9E0N - chains A and C of the 55 polymer chains in the assembly; structure by electron microscopy, 3.24 A resolution.

== Chain A ==
Molecule: 23S rRNA
Organism: Mycolicibacterium smegmatis
Sequence (3120 nucleotides; row label = number of the first residue in the row):
     1 UAAGUGUUUA AGGGCGCAUG GUGGAUGCCU UGGCACUGGG AGCCGAUGAA GGACGUAGGA
    61 GGCUGCGAUA AGCCUCGGGG AGCUGUCAAC CGAGCGUUGA UCCGAGGAUG UCCGAAUGGG
   121 GAAACCCGGC ACGAGUGAUG UCGUGUCACC AGGCGCUGAA UAUAUAGGCG UCUGGGGGGA
   181 ACGCGGGGAA GUGAAACAUC UCAGUACCCG UAGGAAGAGA AAACAAAAUG UGAUUCCGUG
   241 AGUAGUGGCG AGCGAAAGCG GAGGAUGGCU AAACCGUAUG CAUGUGAUAC CGGGUAGGGG
   301 UUGUGUGUGC GGGGUUGUGG GACCUAUCUU UCCGGCUCUA CCUGGCUGGA GGGCAGUGAG
   361 AAAAUGUUGU GGUUAGCGGA AAUGGCUUGG GAUGGCCUGC CGUAGACGGU GAGAGCCCGG
   421 UACGUGAAAA CCCGACGUCU GUCUUGAUGG UGUUCCCGAG UAGCAGCGGG CCCGUGGAAU
   481 CUGCUGUGAA UCUGCCGGGA CCACCCGGUA AGCCUGAAUA CUUCCCAGUG ACCGAUAGCG
   541 GAUUAGUACC GUGAGGGAAU GGUGAAAAGU ACCCCGGGAG GGGAGUGAAA GAGUACCUGA
   601 AACCGUGCGC UUACAAUCCG UCAGAGCCCU CGACGUGUCG UGGGGUGAUG GCGUGCCUUU
   661 UGAAGAAUGA GCCUGCGAGU CAGGGACAUG UCGCGAGGUU AACCCGGGUG GGGUAGCCGC
   721 AGCGAAAGCG AGUCUGAAUA GGGCGUAUCC ACACAAGAGU GUGUGGUGUA GUGGUGUGUU
   781 CUGGACCCGA AGCGGAGUGA UCUACCCAUG GCCAGGGUGA AGCGCGGGUA AGACCGCGUG
   841 GAGGCCCGAA CCCACUUAGG UUGAAGACUG AGGGGAUGAG CUGUGGGUAG GGGUGAAAGG
   901 CCAAUCAAAC UCCGUGAUAG CUGGUUCUCC CCGAAAUGCA UUUAGGUGCA GCGUCGCAUG
   961 UUUCUUGCCG GAGGUAGAGC UACUGGAUGG CCGAUGGGCC CCACAGGGUU ACUGACGUCA
  1021 GCCAAACUCC GAAUGCCGGU AAGUCCAAGA GUGCGGCAGU GAGACGGCGG GGGAUAAGCU
  1081 CCGUGCGUCG AGAGGGAAAC AGCCCAGAUC GCCGGCUAAG GCCCCUAAGC GUGUGCUAAG
  1141 UGGAAAAGGA UGUGCAGUCG CGAAGACAAC CAGGAGGUUG GCUUAGAAGC AGCCACCCUU
  1201 GAAAGAGUGC GUAAUAGCUC ACUGGUCAAG UGAUUGUGCG CCGAUAAUGU AGCGGGGCUC
  1261 AAGCACACCG CCGAAGCCGC GGCAGCCAAC GUGUUGGCUG GGUAGGGGAG CGUCCUGCAU
  1321 CCGGUGAAGC CGCCGAGUGA UCGAGUGGUG GAGGGUGUGG GAGUGAGAAU GCAGGCAUGA
  1381 GUAGCGAUUA GGCAAGUGAG AACCUUGCCC GCCGAAAGAC CAAGGGUUCC UGGGCCAGGC
  1441 CAGUCCGCCC AGGGUGAGUC GGGACCUAAG GCGAGGCCGA CAGGCGUAGU CGAUGGACAA
  1501 CGGGUUGAUA UUCCCGUACC CGUGUAUGUG CGUCCAUGAU GAAUCAGCGG UACUAACCAU
  1561 CCAAAACCAC CGUGACCGCA CCUUUCGGGG UGUGGCGUUG GUGGGGCUGC AUGGGACCUU
  1621 CGUUGGUAGU AGUCAAGCGA UGGGGUGACG CAGGAAGGUA GCCGUACCGG UCAGUGGUAA
  1681 UACCGGGGUA AGCCUGUAGG GAGUCAGAUA GGUAAAUCCG UCUGGCAUAU AUCCUGAGAG
  1741 GUGAUGCAUA GCCGAGUGAG GCGAAUUCGG UGAUCCUAUG CUGCCGAGAA AAGCCUCUAG
  1801 CGAGGACAUA CACGGCCCGU ACCCCAAACC AACACAGGUG GUCAGGUAGA GAAUACUAAG
  1861 GCGUACGAGU GAACUAUGGU UAAGGAACUC GGCAAAAUGC CCCCGUAACU UCGGGAGAAG
  1921 GGGGACCCAC AUGGCGUGUA AGCCUUUACG GCCCAAGCGU GAGUGGGUGG CACAAACCAG
  1981 UGAGAAGCGA CUGUUUACUA AAAACACAGG UCCGUGCGAA GUCGCAAGAC GAUGUAUACG
  2041 GACUGACGCC UGCCCGGUGC UGGAAGGUUA AGAGGACCCG UUAACUCCCU UUGGGGGUGA
  2101 AGCGGAGAAU UUAAGCCCCA GUAAACGGCG GUGGUAACUA UAACCAUCCU AAGGUAGCGA
  2161 AAUUCCUUGU CGGGUAAGUU CCGACCUGCA CGAAUGGCGU AACGACUUCU CAACUGUCUC
  2221 AACCAUAGAC UCGGCGAAAU UGCACUACGA GUAAAGAUGC UCGUUACGCG CGGCAGGACG
  2281 AAAAGACCCC GGGACCUUCA CUACAACUUG GUAUUGGUGC UCGAUACGGU UUGUGUAGGA
  2341 UAGGUGGGAG ACUGUGAAGC UCACACGCCA GUGUGGGUGG AGUCGUUGUU GAAAUACCAC
  2401 UCUGAUCGUA UUGGGCCUCU AACCUCGGAC CGUAUAUCCG GUUCAGGGAC AGUGCCUGGU
  2461 GGGUAGUUUA ACUGGGGCGG UUGCCUCCUA AAAUGUAACG GAGGCGCCCA AAGGUUCCCU
  2521 CAACCUGGAC GGCAAUCAGG UGUUGAGUGU AAGUGCACAA GGGAGCUUGA CUGCGAGACG
  2581 GACAUGUCGA GCAGGGACGA AAGUCGGGAC UAGUGAUCCG GCACCUCUGA GUGGAAGGGG
  2641 UGUCGCUCAA CGGAUAAAAG GUACCCCGGG GAUAACAGGC UGAUCUUCCC CAAGAGUCCA
  2701 UAUCGACGGG AUGGUUUGGC ACCUCGAUGU CGGCUCGUCG CAUCCUGGGG CUGGAGCAGG
  2761 UCCCAAGGGU UGGGCUGUUC GCCCAUUAAA GCGGCACGCG AGCUGGGUUU AGAACGUCGU
  2821 GAGACAGUUC GGUCUCUAUC CGCCGCGCGC GUCAGAAGCU UGAGGAAACC UGUCCCUAGU
  2881 ACGAGAGGAC CGGGACGGAC GAACCUCUGG UAUACCAGUU GUCCCACCAG GGGCACGGCU
  2941 GGAUAGCCAC GUUCGGACAG GAUAACCGCU GAAAGCAUCU AAGCGGGAAA CCUCUUCCAA
  3001 GACCAGGCUU CUCACCCUCU AGGAGGGAUA AGGCCCCCCG CAGACCACGG GAUUGAUAGA
  3061 CCAGACCUGG AAGCCUAGUA AUAGGUGCAG GGAACUGGCA CUAACCGGCC GAAAACUUAC
Disordered / not traced: 1, 340-344, 634-637, 1004-1005, 1756-1757, 1946-1948, 3120
Bound ions: Mg2+ site 1 near U117 (its only coordinating residue here); Mg2+ site 2: A194, A196, C197; Mg2+ site 3: G217, G219; Mg2+ site 4 near G541 (its only coordinating residue here); Mg2+ site 5 near A666 (its only coordinating residue here); Mg2+ site 6: U668, A2727; Mg2+ site 7: C845, C846, A876; Mg2+ site 8 near A876 (its only coordinating residue here); Mg2+ site 9: G933, G1302; Mg2+ site 10 near U937 (its only coordinating residue here); Mg2+ site 11 near G946 (its only coordinating residue here); Mg2+ site 12 near G977 (its only coordinating residue here); 41 more Mg2+ sites not listed
What the authors report for this chain:
  - conformationally variable residues (loop rearrangement): A2136 to U2139

== Chain C ==
Molecule: Large ribosomal subunit protein uL2
Organism: Mycolicibacterium smegmatis
Reference sequence: A0QSD4 (RL2_MYCS2); numbering as in UniProt (aligned over 1-278)
Sequence (278 residues; each row starts with the number of its first residue):
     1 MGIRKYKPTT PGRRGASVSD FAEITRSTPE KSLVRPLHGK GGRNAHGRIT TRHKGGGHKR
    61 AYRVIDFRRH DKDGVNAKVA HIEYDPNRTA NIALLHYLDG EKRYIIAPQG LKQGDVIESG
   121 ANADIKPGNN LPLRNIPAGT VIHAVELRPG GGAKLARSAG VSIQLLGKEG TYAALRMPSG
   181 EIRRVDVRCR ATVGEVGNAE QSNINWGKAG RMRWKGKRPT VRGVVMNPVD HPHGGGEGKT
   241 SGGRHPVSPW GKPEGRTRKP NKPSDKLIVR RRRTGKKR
Disordered / not traced: 1-2, 276-278
Bound ions: Mg2+: Arg222 (shared with G2045(A) of chain A)

== Interface between chain A and chain C ==
Residue-residue contacts (266; chain A residue first):
  C805(A) - Arg43(C)  hydrogen bond to the sugar
  C805(A) - Ile49(C)  sugar contact
  C805(A) - Arg218(C)  hydrogen bond to the phosphate
  C806(A) - Lys40(C)  sugar contact
  C806(A) - Gly41(C)  sugar contact
  C806(A) - Arg43(C)  hydrogen bond to the sugar
  C806(A) - Gly55(C)  phosphate contact
  C806(A) - Gly56(C)  phosphate contact
  C806(A) - Arg218(C)  salt bridge to the phosphate
  C807(A) - His38(C)  sugar contact
  C807(A) - Gly39(C)  sugar contact
  C807(A) - Gly55(C)  phosphate contact
  C807(A) - Gly56(C)  phosphate contact
  C807(A) - Gly57(C)  phosphate contact
  A808(A) - His38(C)  phosphate contact
  A808(A) - Gly39(C)  hydrogen bond to the phosphate
  U809(A) - Lys59(C)  salt bridge to the phosphate
  A820(A) - Lys7(C)  phosphate contact
  A821(A) - Arg4(C)  hydrogen bond to the sugar
  A821(A) - Lys7(C)  salt bridge to the phosphate
  G843(A) - Thr9(C)  base contact
  G843(A) - Thr10(C)  hydrogen bond to the phosphate
  G843(A) - Arg13(C)  phosphate contact
  G844(A) - Thr10(C)  hydrogen bond to the phosphate
  G844(A) - Gly12(C)  phosphate contact
  G844(A) - Arg13(C)  salt bridge to the phosphate
  G844(A) - Lys208(C)  salt bridge to the phosphate
  G844(A) - Ala209(C)  base contact
  G844(A) - Gly210(C)  hydrogen bond to the base
  A879(A) - Lys208(C)  salt bridge to the phosphate
  A879(A) - Gly210(C)  sugar contact
  A879(A) - Arg213(C)  hydrogen bond to the base
  A879(A) - Trp214(C)  hydrogen bond to the phosphate
  G887(A) - Arg43(C)  base contact
  G887(A) - Gly47(C)  sugar contact
  U888(A) - His46(C)  sugar contact
  U888(A) - Gly47(C)  sugar contact
  U888(A) - Arg48(C)  sugar contact
  A889(A) - Arg48(C)  salt bridge to the phosphate
  G890(A) - Arg48(C)  salt bridge to the phosphate
  G892(A) - Arg48(C)  hydrogen bond to the phosphate
  G893(A) - Arg48(C)  salt bridge to the phosphate
  U894(A) - Arg48(C)  phosphate contact
  U894(A) - Ile49(C)  hydrogen bond to the phosphate
  G895(A) - Ile49(C)  phosphate contact
  G895(A) - Arg218(C)  salt bridge to the phosphate
  G895(A) - Asn227(C)  base contact
  G895(A) - Asp230(C)  hydrogen bond to the base
  A896(A) - Arg213(C)  base contact
  A896(A) - Arg218(C)  salt bridge to the phosphate
  A896(A) - Pro219(C)  sugar contact
  A896(A) - Val221(C)  sugar contact
  A897(A) - Val221(C)  base contact
  A897(A) - Val225(C)  sugar contact
  A897(A) - Met226(C)  base contact
  A897(A) - Asp230(C)  base contact
  G899(A) - Asn227(C)  sugar contact
  G899(A) - Val229(C)  base contact
  A908(A) - Val229(C)  base contact
  A1469(A) - His38(C)  phosphate contact
  G1470(A) - His38(C)  salt bridge to the phosphate
  G1645(A) - Ser32(C)  phosphate contact
  A1648(A) - Lys31(C)  base contact
  C1649(A) - Lys31(C)  base contact
  G1650(A) - His58(C)  hydrogen bond to the sugar
  G1711(A) - Asp99(C)  base contact
  G1711(A) - Glu101(C)  hydrogen bond to the sugar
  G1720(A) - Asp99(C)  hydrogen bond to the base
  G1720(A) - Gly100(C)  hydrogen bond to the sugar
  G1720(A) - Lys102(C)  sugar contact
  U1721(A) - His96(C)  salt bridge to the phosphate
  U1721(A) - Tyr97(C)  sugar contact
  U1721(A) - Leu98(C)  hydrogen bond to the sugar
  U1721(A) - Gly100(C)  sugar contact
  C1722(A) - Lys78(C)  salt bridge to the phosphate
  C1785(A) - Tyr6(C)  sugar contact
  C1785(A) - Val18(C)  sugar contact
  C1785(A) - Phe21(C)  phosphate contact
  G1786(A) - His58(C)  hydrogen bond to the base
  G1786(A) - Arg211(C)  salt bridge to the phosphate
  G1786(A) - Trp214(C)  stacking on the base
  A1787(A) - Phe21(C)  base contact
  A1787(A) - Ser27(C)  base contact
  A1787(A) - His58(C)  phosphate contact
  A1787(A) - Arg60(C)  salt bridge to the phosphate
  A1787(A) - Arg63(C)  hydrogen bond to the sugar
  A1787(A) - Tyr84(C)  base contact
  A1787(A) - Pro86(C)  phosphate contact
  G1788(A) - Pro29(C)  phosphate contact
  G1788(A) - His58(C)  base contact
  G1788(A) - Lys59(C)  sugar contact
  G1788(A) - Arg60(C)  phosphate contact
  G1788(A) - Ala61(C)  hydrogen bond to the phosphate
  G1788(A) - Arg63(C)  salt bridge to the phosphate
  A1789(A) - Pro36(C)  sugar contact
  A1789(A) - Lys59(C)  hydrogen bond to the sugar
  A1790(A) - Pro36(C)  sugar contact
  U1911(A) - Arg14(C)  hydrogen bond to the sugar
  C1912(A) - Pro8(C)  phosphate contact
  G1913(A) - Lys7(C)  salt bridge to the phosphate
  G1913(A) - Pro8(C)  base contact
  G1913(A) - Thr9(C)  sugar contact
  G1913(A) - Arg14(C)  base contact
  A1990(A) - Pro11(C)  hydrogen bond to the base
  C1991(A) - Pro11(C)  base contact
  A2004(A) - Lys239(C)  salt bridge to the phosphate
  C2005(A) - Val221(C)  phosphate contact
  C2005(A) - Arg222(C)  salt bridge to the phosphate
  C2005(A) - Val225(C)  phosphate contact
  A2006(A) - Pro219(C)  sugar contact
  A2006(A) - Thr220(C)  sugar contact
  A2006(A) - Val221(C)  phosphate contact
  A2006(A) - Arg222(C)  salt bridge to the phosphate
  C2007(A) - Ala209(C)  hydrogen bond to the sugar
  C2007(A) - Thr220(C)  phosphate contact
  A2008(A) - Asn205(C)  hydrogen bond to the sugar
  A2008(A) - Trp206(C)  phosphate contact
  A2008(A) - Gly207(C)  hydrogen bond to the sugar
  A2008(A) - Lys208(C)  sugar contact
  A2008(A) - Met212(C)  sugar contact
  G2009(A) - Ile204(C)  phosphate contact
  G2009(A) - Asn205(C)  sugar contact
  G2009(A) - Trp206(C)  phosphate contact
  G2014(A) - Gly255(C)  sugar contact
  G2014(A) - Arg256(C)  salt bridge to the phosphate
  G2014(A) - Thr257(C)  sugar contact
  G2014(A) - Arg271(C)  phosphate contact
  G2014(A) - Arg272(C)  salt bridge to the phosphate
  G2014(A) - Thr274(C)  phosphate contact
  U2015(A) - Arg258(C)  salt bridge to the phosphate
  U2015(A) - Arg271(C)  salt bridge to the phosphate
  U2015(A) - Arg272(C)  salt bridge to the phosphate
  G2016(A) - Lys154(C)  hydrogen bond to the base
  G2016(A) - Leu155(C)  base contact
  G2016(A) - Met177(C)  base contact
  G2016(A) - Pro178(C)  base contact
  G2016(A) - Ser179(C)  hydrogen bond to the base
  G2016(A) - Glu181(C)  base contact
  G2016(A) - Arg183(C)  hydrogen bond to the sugar
  G2016(A) - Arg258(C)  salt bridge to the phosphate
  G2016(A) - Lys259(C)  salt bridge to the phosphate
  C2017(A) - Leu147(C)  sugar contact
  C2017(A) - Lys154(C)  sugar contact
  C2017(A) - Arg183(C)  salt bridge to the phosphate
  C2017(A) - Lys259(C)  salt bridge to the phosphate
  G2018(A) - Lys154(C)  phosphate contact
  A2020(A) - Thr257(C)  sugar contact
  G2021(A) - Thr50(C)  base contact
  G2021(A) - Thr51(C)  hydrogen bond to the base
  G2021(A) - Thr257(C)  sugar contact
  U2022(A) - Thr50(C)  base contact
  U2022(A) - Trp250(C)  hydrogen bond to the phosphate
  U2022(A) - Lys252(C)  salt bridge to the phosphate
  C2023(A) - Asn44(C)  hydrogen bond to the base
  C2023(A) - His46(C)  hydrogen bond to the sugar
  C2023(A) - Arg48(C)  hydrogen bond to the phosphate
  C2023(A) - Trp250(C)  phosphate contact
  G2024(A) - Arg48(C)  salt bridge to the phosphate
  G2028(A) - Asn44(C)  base contact
  G2028(A) - His46(C)  base contact
  A2029(A) - Asn44(C)  sugar contact
  A2029(A) - Ala45(C)  hydrogen bond to the sugar
  C2030(A) - Lys40(C)  phosphate contact
  C2030(A) - Gly42(C)  hydrogen bond to the sugar
  C2030(A) - Arg43(C)  sugar contact
  C2030(A) - Asn44(C)  sugar contact
  C2030(A) - Thr50(C)  base contact
  C2030(A) - Thr51(C)  hydrogen bond to the base
  G2031(A) - Lys40(C)  phosphate contact
  G2031(A) - Thr51(C)  hydrogen bond to the sugar
  A2032(A) - Lys54(C)  salt bridge to the phosphate
  U2033(A) - Arg35(C)  hydrogen bond to the base
  U2033(A) - Lys40(C)  salt bridge to the phosphate
  U2033(A) - Tyr62(C)  stacking on the base
  U2033(A) - Asn87(C)  phosphate contact
  G2034(A) - Tyr62(C)  phosphate contact
  G2034(A) - Asn87(C)  sugar contact
  G2034(A) - Arg88(C)  salt bridge to the phosphate
  U2035(A) - Arg88(C)  salt bridge to the phosphate
  U2035(A) - Lys154(C)  hydrogen bond to the sugar
  U2035(A) - Leu155(C)  hydrogen bond to the sugar
  U2035(A) - Ala156(C)  hydrogen bond to the sugar
  U2035(A) - Arg157(C)  salt bridge to the phosphate
  A2036(A) - Leu155(C)  phosphate contact
  A2036(A) - Ala156(C)  hydrogen bond to the phosphate
  A2036(A) - Arg157(C)  hydrogen bond to the phosphate
  A2036(A) - Ser158(C)  hydrogen bond to the phosphate
  A2036(A) - Val161(C)  phosphate contact
  A2036(A) - Pro178(C)  sugar contact
  A2036(A) - Ser179(C)  hydrogen bond to the sugar
  A2036(A) - Arg272(C)  base contact
  U2037(A) - Ser158(C)  sugar contact
  U2037(A) - Ala159(C)  hydrogen bond to the sugar
  U2037(A) - Gly160(C)  base contact
  U2037(A) - Val161(C)  phosphate contact
  U2037(A) - Pro178(C)  phosphate contact
  U2037(A) - Ala199(C)  base contact
  U2037(A) - Gln201(C)  hydrogen bond to the sugar
  U2037(A) - Ser202(C)  hydrogen bond to the base
  A2038(A) - Thr89(C)  sugar contact
  A2038(A) - Ser158(C)  sugar contact
  G2040(A) - Thr51(C)  phosphate contact
  G2040(A) - Arg52(C)  phosphate contact
  G2040(A) - Lys54(C)  phosphate contact
  G2040(A) - Lys217(C)  salt bridge to the phosphate
  G2041(A) - Arg52(C)  salt bridge to the phosphate
  G2041(A) - His53(C)  salt bridge to the phosphate
  G2041(A) - Ser248(C)  sugar contact
  G2041(A) - Pro249(C)  phosphate contact
  G2041(A) - Glu254(C)  hydrogen bond to the base
  A2042(A) - Gly223(C)  phosphate contact
  A2042(A) - His231(C)  salt bridge to the phosphate
  A2042(A) - Pro249(C)  phosphate contact
  A2042(A) - Glu254(C)  sugar contact
  C2043(A) - Arg222(C)  phosphate contact
  C2043(A) - Gly223(C)  hydrogen bond to the phosphate
  C2043(A) - Val224(C)  hydrogen bond to the phosphate
  U2044(A) - Arg222(C)  salt bridge to the phosphate
  U2058(A) - His245(C)  hydrogen bond to the base
  G2059(A) - His245(C)  sugar contact
  C2060(A) - Glu254(C)  sugar contact
  C2060(A) - Gly255(C)  phosphate contact
  C2060(A) - Arg256(C)  phosphate contact
  U2061(A) - Arg256(C)  hydrogen bond to the phosphate
  G2062(A) - Arg256(C)  salt bridge to the phosphate
  A2125(A) - His245(C)  base contact
  A2125(A) - Pro246(C)  sugar contact
  C2126(A) - Arg244(C)  hydrogen bond to the sugar
  C2126(A) - His245(C)  hydrogen bond to the sugar
  C2126(A) - Pro246(C)  sugar contact
  G2127(A) - Ser241(C)  hydrogen bond to the phosphate
  U2195(A) - Lys239(C)  base contact
  U2195(A) - Thr240(C)  base contact
  U2195(A) - Ser241(C)  hydrogen bond to the base
  G2196(A) - Lys239(C)  phosphate contact
  A2201(A) - Arg14(C)  base contact
  C2296(A) - Pro228(C)  sugar contact
  C2296(A) - Val229(C)  phosphate contact
  U2297(A) - Pro228(C)  phosphate contact
  U2298(A) - Arg244(C)  salt bridge to the phosphate
  U2308(A) - Pro260(C)  phosphate contact
  U2309(A) - Asn261(C)  phosphate contact
  U2425(A) - Arg148(C)  hydrogen bond to the base
  G2427(A) - Arg148(C)  sugar contact
  G2427(A) - Pro149(C)  hydrogen bond to the sugar
  G2427(A) - Gly150(C)  hydrogen bond to the sugar
  G2427(A) - Gly151(C)  sugar contact
  G2428(A) - Arg68(C)  hydrogen bond to the phosphate
  G2428(A) - Gly150(C)  sugar contact
  A2429(A) - Arg68(C)  salt bridge to the phosphate
  A2445(A) - Arg188(C)  hydrogen bond to the phosphate
  G2446(A) - Arg188(C)  salt bridge to the phosphate
  G2447(A) - Tyr172(C)  phosphate contact
  G2448(A) - Lys266(C)  salt bridge to the phosphate
  A2451(A) - Lys262(C)  sugar contact
  G2463(A) - Arg244(C)  salt bridge to the phosphate
  G2463(A) - Trp250(C)  sugar contact
  A2814(A) - Gly238(C)  hydrogen bond to the phosphate
  A2814(A) - Lys239(C)  phosphate contact
  C2815(A) - Gly238(C)  phosphate contact
  C2815(A) - Lys239(C)  hydrogen bond to the phosphate
  U2820(A) - Gly243(C)  hydrogen bond to the sugar
  G2821(A) - Gly243(C)  sugar contact
  A2822(A) - Gly236(C)  phosphate contact
  G2823(A) - Gly236(C)  phosphate contact
  G2823(A) - Glu237(C)  base contact
Also at the interface, not in a pair above, chain A (117 interface residues in all): C845, A898, G1484, G1486, C2013, A2027, G2045, A2046, U2437, A2824
Also at the interface, not in a pair above, chain C (140 interface residues in all): Val34, Lys72, Lys215, Val247, Gly251, Ile268

== Overview ==
117 residues of chain A and 140 residues of chain C are in contact, with 67 hydrogen bonds, 48 salt bridges
and 2 aromatic stacking contacts. Polar contacts include G844(A)-Gly210(C), A879(A)-Arg213(C) and
G895(A)-Asp230(C). A194(A), A196(A) and C197(A) coordinate Mg2+ site 2. G217(A) and G219(A) form the Mg2+ site
3. From the paper: conformational variability at A2136(A).
Here chain A is 23S rRNA and chain C is Large ribosomal subunit protein uL2, both from Mycolicibacterium
smegmatis. Entry 9E0N (M. smegmatis unmethylated 70S ribosome structure) was determined by electron
microscopy.
